Entry 8WKK (electron microscopy, 3.30 A resolution); this record covers chains T and Y of the 96 polymer chains in the assembly.

[Chain T]
Molecule: Flagellar basal body rod protein FlgB
From: Salmonella enterica subsp. enterica serovar Typhimurium str. LT2
UniProt: P16437 (FLGB_SALTY); residue numbers follow UniProt; this construct covers 1-138
Sequence (138 residues; each row starts with the number of its first residue):
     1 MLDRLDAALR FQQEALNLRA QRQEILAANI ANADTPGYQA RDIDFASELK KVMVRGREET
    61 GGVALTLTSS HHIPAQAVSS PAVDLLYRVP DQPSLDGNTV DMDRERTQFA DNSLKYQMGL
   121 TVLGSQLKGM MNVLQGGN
Not modelled in the structure: 1-2, 58-81, 137-138

[Chain Y]
Molecule: Flagellar basal-body rod protein FlgC
From: Salmonella enterica subsp. enterica serovar Typhimurium str. LT2
UniProt: P0A1I7 (FLGC_SALTY); numbering as in UniProt (aligned over 1-134)
Sequence (134 residues; numbered 1 to 134; the number before each row is that of its first residue):
     1 MALLNIFDIA GSALAAQSKR LNVAASNLAN ADSVTGPDGQ PYRAKQVVFQ VDAAPGQATG
    61 GVKVASVIES QAPEKLVYEP GNPLADANGY VKMPNVDVVG EMVNTMSASR SYQANIEVLN
   121 TVKSMMLKTL TLGQ
Not modelled in the structure: 1

[Interface between chain T and chain Y]
Contacting residue pairs (43; chain T residue first):
  Ala-20(T) / Ala-2(Y)
  Ala-20(T) / Leu-3(Y)  hydrophobic
  Gln-21(T) / Ala-2(Y)
  Gln-23(T) / Leu-3(Y)
  Gln-23(T) / Ile-6(Y)
  Gln-23(T) / Met-125(Y)
  Glu-24(T) / Ala-2(Y)
  Glu-24(T) / Asn-5(Y)  hydrogen bond
  Glu-24(T) / Ile-6(Y)
  Glu-24(T) / Ile-9(Y)
  Ala-27(T) / Ile-6(Y)  hydrophobic
  Ala-27(T) / Ile-9(Y)
  Ala-28(T) / Thr-59(Y)
  Ala-28(T) / Gly-60(Y)
  Ile-30(T) / Val-118(Y)  hydrophobic
  Ala-31(T) / Ile-9(Y)  hydrophobic
  Ala-31(T) / Ala-13(Y)  hydrophobic
  Ala-31(T) / Val-62(Y)
  Ala-31(T) / Asn-115(Y)
  Asn-32(T) / Val-51(Y)
  Asn-32(T) / Gly-60(Y)
  Asn-32(T) / Gly-61(Y)
  Asn-32(T) / Val-62(Y)
  Asp-34(T) / Gln-17(Y)
  Asp-34(T) / Arg-20(Y)  salt bridge
  Asp-34(T) / Ser-111(Y)
  Thr-35(T) / Val-62(Y)
  Arg-41(T) / Ala-58(Y)
  Leu-85(T) / Ala-58(Y)  hydrophobic
  Phe-109(T) / Val-118(Y)  hydrophobic
  Phe-109(T) / Thr-121(Y)
  Ser-113(T) / Thr-121(Y)
  Ser-113(T) / Met-125(Y)  hydrogen bond
  Tyr-116(T) / Leu-3(Y)
  Tyr-116(T) / Met-125(Y)  hydrophobic
  Tyr-116(T) / Thr-129(Y)  hydrogen bond
  Gln-117(T) / Met-125(Y)
  Gln-117(T) / Lys-128(Y)
  Leu-120(T) / Thr-129(Y)
  Leu-120(T) / Leu-132(Y)  hydrophobic
  Leu-123(T) / Leu-132(Y)  hydrophobic
  Gly-124(T) / Gly-133(Y)
  Leu-127(T) / Leu-132(Y)  hydrophobic
Also at the interface, not in a pair above, chain T (27 interface residues in all): Leu-16, Asn-17, Ile-25, Pro-36, Tyr-38, Lys-128
Also at the interface, not in a pair above, chain Y (27 interface residues in all): Phe-49, Ser-107, Val-122, Gln-134

[Summary]
Chain T and chain Y each contribute 27 residues to their interface; the contacts include 3 hydrogen bonds and
1 salt bridge. Among the polar pairs are Asp-34(T)/Arg-20(Y), Glu-24(T)/Asn-5(Y) and Ser-113(T)/Met-125(Y).
Chain T is Flagellar basal body rod protein FlgB and chain Y is Flagellar basal-body rod protein FlgC, both
from Salmonella enterica subsp. enterica serovar Typhimurium str. LT2; the structure, Cryo-EM structure of the
whole rod with export apparatus and hook within the flagellar motor-hook complex ..., was determined by
electron microscopy together with 8WHT, 8WIW, 8WK3, 8WK4, 8WKI, 8WKQ and 11 further entries from the same
study.
